2B7Y - chains C and D of the 4 polymer chains in the assembly; structure by X-ray diffraction, 3.00 A resolution.

[Chain C]
Name: Favin beta chain
Organism: Vicia faba
UniProtKB: P02871 (LEC_VICFA); residues 1-182 here = UniProt positions 1-182
Chain sequence (182 residues; each row starts with the number of its first residue):
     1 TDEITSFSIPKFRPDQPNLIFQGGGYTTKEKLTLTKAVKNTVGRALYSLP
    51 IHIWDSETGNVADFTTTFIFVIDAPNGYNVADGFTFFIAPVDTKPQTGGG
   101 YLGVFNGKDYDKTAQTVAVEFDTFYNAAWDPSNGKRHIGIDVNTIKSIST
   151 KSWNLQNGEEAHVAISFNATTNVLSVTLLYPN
Disordered / not traced: 1
Glycans and other covalent adducts: N-acetylglucosamine (NAG) linked to Asn-168
Ion coordination: Mn2+: Glu-120, Asp-122, Asp-130, His-137; Ca2+: Asp-122, Phe-124, Asn-126, Asp-130
Residues lining bound ligands: alpha-D-glucopyranose (GLC): Ala-81, Asp-82, Gly-98, Gly-99, Gly-100, Phe-124, Asn-126
UniProt features mapped onto this chain:
  - binding site (Mn(2+)): Glu-120, Asp-122, Asp-130, His-137
  - binding site (Ca(2+)): Asp-122, Phe-124, Asn-126, Asp-130
  - glycosylation: Asn-168 (N-linked (GlcNAc...) asparagine)

[Chain D]
Name: Favin alpha chain
Organism: Vicia faba
UniProtKB: P02871 (LEC_VICFA); residue numbers follow UniProt; this construct covers 183-233
Chain sequence (51 residues; each row starts with the number of its first residue):
   183 LTGYTLSEVVPLKDVVPEWVRIGFSATTGAEYATHEVLSWTFLSELTGPS
   233 N
Disordered / not traced: 230-233
Residues lining bound ligands: alpha-D-glucopyranose (GLC): Gly-211, Ala-212, Glu-213

[Chain C / chain D interface]
Pairs across the interface - 208 pairs, chain C then chain D:
  Asp-2(C) / Leu-228(D)  hydrogen bond (side chain-backbone)
  Asp-2(C) / Thr-229(D)  hydrogen bond (side chain-backbone)
  Glu-3(C) / Glu-227(D)
  Glu-3(C) / Leu-228(D)  hydrogen bond (backbone-backbone)
  Ile-4(C) / Leu-225(D)  hydrophobic
  Ile-4(C) / Ser-226(D)
  Thr-5(C) / Phe-224(D)
  Thr-5(C) / Leu-225(D)
  Thr-5(C) / Ser-226(D)  hydrogen bond (backbone-backbone)
  Ser-6(C) / Phe-224(D)
  Ser-6(C) / Leu-225(D)
  Phe-7(C) / Trp-222(D)
  Phe-7(C) / Thr-223(D)
  Phe-7(C) / Phe-224(D)  hydrogen bond (backbone-backbone)
  Ser-8(C) / Trp-222(D)
  Ser-8(C) / Thr-223(D)
  Ile-9(C) / Ser-221(D)
  Ile-9(C) / Trp-222(D)  hydrogen bond (backbone-backbone)
  Pro-10(C) / Leu-220(D)
  Pro-10(C) / Ser-221(D)
  Phe-12(C) / Val-219(D)
  Phe-12(C) / Leu-220(D)
  Phe-12(C) / Ser-221(D)
  Ile-20(C) / Arg-203(D)
  Lys-31(C) / Glu-218(D)  salt bridge
  Lys-31(C) / Leu-220(D)
  Leu-32(C) / Glu-218(D)
  Leu-32(C) / Val-219(D)  hydrogen bond (backbone-backbone)
  Thr-33(C) / His-217(D)
  Thr-33(C) / Glu-218(D)
  Leu-34(C) / Phe-206(D)  hydrophobic
  Leu-34(C) / Ala-208(D)  hydrophobic
  Leu-34(C) / His-217(D)  hydrogen bond (backbone-backbone)
  Thr-35(C) / Ala-208(D)
  Thr-35(C) / Thr-210(D)
  Thr-35(C) / Ala-215(D)  hydrogen bond (side chain-backbone)
  Thr-35(C) / Thr-216(D)
  Thr-35(C) / His-217(D)  hydrogen bond
  Lys-36(C) / Ala-215(D)
  Lys-36(C) / Thr-216(D)
  Ala-37(C) / Tyr-214(D)
  Ala-37(C) / Ala-215(D)
  Ala-37(C) / Thr-216(D)
  Val-38(C) / Thr-210(D)  hydrogen bond (backbone-side chain)
  Val-38(C) / Tyr-214(D)
  Lys-39(C) / Thr-210(D)
  Lys-39(C) / Gly-211(D)
  Lys-39(C) / Ala-212(D)  hydrogen bond (side chain-backbone)
  Lys-39(C) / Tyr-214(D)
  Asn-40(C) / Thr-210(D)  hydrogen bond (backbone-side chain)
  Asn-40(C) / Gly-211(D)  hydrogen bond (backbone-backbone)
  Thr-41(C) / Thr-209(D)
  Thr-41(C) / Thr-210(D)  hydrogen bond
  Val-42(C) / Ala-208(D)
  Val-42(C) / Thr-209(D)
  Gly-43(C) / Phe-206(D)
  Gly-43(C) / Ser-207(D)
  Gly-43(C) / Ala-208(D)  hydrogen bond (backbone-backbone)
  Arg-44(C) / Phe-206(D)
  Arg-44(C) / Ser-207(D)
  Ala-45(C) / Gly-205(D)
  Ala-45(C) / Phe-206(D)  hydrogen bond (backbone-backbone)
  Leu-46(C) / Ile-204(D)
  Leu-46(C) / Gly-205(D)
  Tyr-47(C) / Arg-203(D)
  Tyr-47(C) / Ile-204(D)  hydrogen bond (backbone-backbone)
  Ser-48(C) / Arg-203(D)  hydrogen bond (backbone-side chain)
  Leu-49(C) / Arg-203(D)
  Pro-50(C) / Trp-201(D)
  Pro-50(C) / Val-202(D)
  Pro-50(C) / Arg-203(D)
  Ile-51(C) / Glu-200(D)
  Ile-51(C) / Trp-201(D)
  Ile-51(C) / Val-202(D)  hydrogen bond (backbone-backbone)
  Ile-51(C) / Ile-204(D)  hydrophobic
  Ile-51(C) / Phe-224(D)  hydrophobic
  His-52(C) / Glu-200(D)  salt bridge
  His-52(C) / Trp-201(D)
  His-52(C) / Leu-228(D)
  Ile-53(C) / Val-198(D)  hydrophobic
  Ile-53(C) / Pro-199(D)
  Ile-53(C) / Glu-200(D)  hydrogen bond (backbone-backbone)
  Ile-53(C) / Val-202(D)  hydrophobic
  Trp-54(C) / Lys-195(D)
  Trp-54(C) / Val-198(D)  hydrogen bond (side chain-backbone)
  Trp-54(C) / Pro-199(D)  hydrogen bond (side chain-backbone)
  Trp-54(C) / Glu-200(D)
  Asp-55(C) / Glu-200(D)
  Ser-56(C) / Glu-200(D)  hydrogen bond (backbone-side chain)
  Gly-59(C) / Lys-195(D)
  Asn-60(C) / Leu-228(D)
  Asn-60(C) / Thr-229(D)
  Val-61(C) / Leu-228(D)
  Ala-62(C) / Glu-227(D)
  Ala-62(C) / Leu-228(D)  hydrophobic
  Asp-63(C) / Ser-226(D)
  Asp-63(C) / Glu-227(D)  hydrogen bond (backbone-backbone)
  Phe-64(C) / Leu-194(D)  hydrophobic
  Phe-64(C) / Leu-225(D)
  Phe-64(C) / Ser-226(D)
  Thr-65(C) / Phe-224(D)
  Thr-65(C) / Leu-225(D)  hydrogen bond (backbone-backbone)
  Thr-66(C) / Trp-222(D)  hydrogen bond
  Thr-66(C) / Thr-223(D)  hydrogen bond (side chain-backbone)
  Thr-66(C) / Phe-224(D)
  Thr-67(C) / Trp-222(D)
  Thr-67(C) / Thr-223(D)  hydrogen bond (backbone-backbone)
  Phe-68(C) / Phe-206(D)  hydrophobic
  Phe-68(C) / Ser-221(D)
  Ile-69(C) / Val-219(D)
  Ile-69(C) / Leu-220(D)  hydrogen bond (backbone-backbone)
  Ile-69(C) / Ser-221(D)  hydrogen bond (backbone-backbone)
  Phe-70(C) / Glu-218(D)
  Val-71(C) / Thr-216(D)
  Val-71(C) / Glu-218(D)  hydrogen bond (backbone-backbone)
  Ile-72(C) / Thr-216(D)
  Ile-72(C) / His-217(D)
  Asp-73(C) / Ala-215(D)
  Asp-73(C) / Thr-216(D)  hydrogen bond (backbone-backbone)
  Ala-74(C) / Ala-215(D)  hydrophobic
  Asn-79(C) / Glu-213(D)
  Asn-79(C) / Tyr-214(D)
  Val-80(C) / Glu-213(D)  hydrogen bond (backbone-side chain)
  Val-80(C) / Tyr-214(D)
  Val-80(C) / Ala-215(D)  hydrophobic
  Ala-81(C) / Thr-209(D)
  Ala-81(C) / Glu-213(D)
  Ala-81(C) / Tyr-214(D)
  Ala-81(C) / Ala-215(D)
  Ala-81(C) / His-217(D)
  Asp-82(C) / Thr-209(D)  hydrogen bond (backbone-backbone)
  Asp-82(C) / Thr-210(D)
  Asp-82(C) / Gly-211(D)  hydrogen bond (side chain-backbone)
  Gly-83(C) / Ala-208(D)
  Gly-83(C) / Thr-209(D)  hydrogen bond (backbone-backbone)
  Gly-83(C) / His-217(D)  hydrogen bond (backbone-side chain)
  Phe-84(C) / Phe-206(D)  hydrophobic
  Phe-84(C) / Ser-207(D)
  Phe-84(C) / Ala-208(D)  hydrophobic
  Thr-85(C) / Gly-205(D)
  Thr-85(C) / Phe-206(D)
  Thr-85(C) / Ser-207(D)  hydrogen bond (backbone-backbone)
  Phe-86(C) / Ile-204(D)  hydrophobic
  Phe-86(C) / Gly-205(D)
  Phe-86(C) / Phe-206(D)  hydrophobic
  Phe-87(C) / Arg-203(D)
  Phe-87(C) / Ile-204(D)
  Phe-87(C) / Gly-205(D)  hydrogen bond (backbone-backbone)
  Phe-87(C) / Phe-206(D)
  Phe-87(C) / Ser-207(D)
  Ile-88(C) / Val-202(D)  hydrophobic
  Ile-88(C) / Arg-203(D)
  Ala-89(C) / Val-202(D)
  Ala-89(C) / Arg-203(D)  hydrogen bond (backbone-backbone)
  Pro-90(C) / Pro-199(D)  hydrophobic
  Val-91(C) / Trp-201(D)
  Val-91(C) / Val-202(D)
  Val-91(C) / Arg-203(D)  hydrogen bond (backbone-side chain)
  Gly-99(C) / Thr-209(D)  hydrogen bond (backbone-side chain)
  Gly-99(C) / Thr-210(D)
  Leu-102(C) / Ser-207(D)  hydrogen bond (backbone-side chain)
  Leu-102(C) / Thr-209(D)  hydrogen bond (backbone-side chain)
  Gly-103(C) / Ser-207(D)
  Gly-103(C) / Thr-209(D)
  Val-104(C) / Ser-207(D)
  Gln-115(C) / Val-197(D)
  Gln-115(C) / Val-198(D)
  Gln-115(C) / Pro-199(D)
  Val-117(C) / Val-198(D)  hydrophobic
  Ile-138(C) / Tyr-186(D)  hydrophobic
  Ile-138(C) / Leu-188(D)
  Gly-139(C) / Leu-188(D)
  Ile-140(C) / Leu-188(D)  hydrophobic
  Ile-148(C) / Glu-190(D)
  Ser-149(C) / Leu-188(D)
  Ser-149(C) / Glu-190(D)  hydrogen bond
  Thr-150(C) / Leu-188(D)
  Lys-151(C) / Thr-187(D)  hydrogen bond (side chain-backbone)
  Ser-152(C) / Tyr-186(D)
  Trp-153(C) / Tyr-186(D)  hydrophobic
  Asn-154(C) / Tyr-186(D)  hydrogen bond (backbone-side chain)
  Gln-156(C) / Thr-184(D)
  Glu-160(C) / Leu-220(D)
  Phe-167(C) / Val-192(D)
  Phe-167(C) / Leu-194(D)  hydrophobic
  Asn-172(C) / Val-191(D)
  Asn-172(C) / Val-192(D)  hydrogen bond (side chain-backbone)
  Asn-172(C) / Pro-193(D)
  Val-173(C) / Ser-189(D)
  Val-173(C) / Glu-190(D)
  Val-173(C) / Val-191(D)  hydrophobic
  Leu-174(C) / Ser-189(D)  hydrogen bond (backbone-side chain)
  Leu-174(C) / Glu-190(D)  hydrogen bond (backbone-backbone)
  Leu-174(C) / Val-192(D)  hydrophobic
  Ser-175(C) / Leu-188(D)
  Ser-175(C) / Ser-189(D)
  Val-176(C) / Thr-187(D)  hydrogen bond (backbone-side chain)
  Val-176(C) / Leu-188(D)  hydrogen bond (backbone-backbone)
  Thr-177(C) / Tyr-186(D)
  Thr-177(C) / Thr-187(D)
  Leu-178(C) / Gly-185(D)
  Leu-178(C) / Tyr-186(D)  hydrogen bond (backbone-backbone)
  Leu-179(C) / Thr-184(D)
  Tyr-180(C) / Leu-183(D)
  Tyr-180(C) / Thr-184(D)  hydrogen bond (backbone-backbone)
  Pro-181(C) / Leu-183(D)  hydrogen bond (backbone-backbone)
  Asn-182(C) / Leu-183(D)  hydrogen bond (backbone-backbone)
  Asn-182(C) / Thr-184(D)  hydrogen bond (backbone-backbone)
Other interface residues (no listed pair), chain C (106 interface residues in all): Lys-11, Leu-19, Glu-30, Pro-75, Gly-98, Tyr-110, Thr-123, Val-142, Asn-143, Thr-171

[Overview]
106 residues of chain C face 46 of chain D across their interface; the contacts include 58 hydrogen bonds and
2 salt bridges. Polar contacts include Lys-31(C)/Glu-218(D), His-52(C)/Glu-200(D) and Asp-2(C)/Leu-228(D).
Alpha-D-glucopyranose is bound between chain C and chain D. Covalently linked N-acetylglucosamine: at
Asn-168(C).
Chain C is Favin beta chain and chain D is Favin alpha chain, both from Vicia faba; the structure, Fava Bean
Lectin-Glucose Complex, was determined by X-ray diffraction.
